PDB entry 4JNX | X-ray diffraction, 1.95 A resolution | chains A and G of the 4 polymer chains in the assembly

== Chain A ==
Protein: RNA silencing suppressor p19
Organism: Tomato bushy stunt virus
Reference sequence: P69517 (P19_TBSVK); residues 5-127 here correspond to UniProt positions 27-149 (UniProt number = residue number + 22)
Amino-acid sequence (127 residues; row label = number of the first residue in the row):
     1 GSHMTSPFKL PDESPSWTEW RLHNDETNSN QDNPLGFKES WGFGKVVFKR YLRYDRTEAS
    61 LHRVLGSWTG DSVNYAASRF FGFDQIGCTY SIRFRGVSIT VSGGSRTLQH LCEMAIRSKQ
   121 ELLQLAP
Not modelled in the structure: 1, 28-29
Differences from the reference sequence: expression tag (1-4)

== Chain G ==
Molecule: 20-nt RNA strand
Sequence (20 nucleotides; each row starts with the number of its first residue):
   401 GCUGCUGCUG CUGCUGCUGC

== Chain A / chain G interface ==
Contacting residue pairs (37; chain A residue first):
  Ser-14(A) with G401(G), sugar contact; C402(G), sugar contact; U403(G), sugar contact
  Pro-15(A) with G401(G), hydrogen bond to the sugar; C402(G), hydrogen bond to the sugar
  Trp-17(A) with G401(G), hydrogen bond to the base; C402(G), base contact
  Trp-20(A) with G401(G), hydrogen bond to the sugar; C402(G), hydrogen bond to the phosphate
  Pro-34(A) with G401(G), phosphate contact; C402(G), phosphate contact
  Leu-35(A) with G401(G), phosphate contact; C402(G), hydrogen bond to the phosphate
  Lys-38(A) with C402(G), salt bridge to the phosphate; U403(G), salt bridge to the phosphate
  Tyr-51(A) with G401(G), hydrogen bond to the phosphate; C402(G), hydrogen bond to the phosphate; U403(G), phosphate contact
  Gln-85(A) with G413(G), hydrogen bond to the sugar; C414(G), hydrogen bond to the phosphate; U415(G), hydrogen bond to the phosphate
  Ile-86(A) with G413(G), sugar contact; C414(G), sugar contact
  Gly-87(A) with U412(G), sugar contact; G413(G), hydrogen bond to the sugar; C414(G), hydrogen bond to the sugar
  Cys-88(A) with U412(G), sugar contact
  Arg-93(A) with G401(G), salt bridge to the phosphate
  Gly-96(A) with G401(G), phosphate contact
  Ser-102(A) with C411(G), sugar contact; U412(G), sugar contact; G413(G), hydrogen bond to the sugar
  Gly-103(A) with U412(G), hydrogen bond to the sugar; G413(G), hydrogen bond to the sugar; C414(G), sugar contact
  Gly-104(A) with G413(G), sugar contact; C414(G), sugar contact
Interface residues without a listed pair, chain A (22 interface residues in all): Ser-16, His-23, Asn-24, Gly-36, Lys-49
Interface residues without a listed pair, chain G (9 interface residues in all): G404

== Summary ==
The interface between chain A and chain G involves 22 residues on one side and 9 on the other, with 16
hydrogen bonds and 3 salt bridges. Polar pairs include Trp-17(A)/G401(G), Pro-15(A)/G401(G) and
Pro-15(A)/C402(G).
Chain A is RNA silencing suppressor p19 (Tomato bushy stunt virus) and chain G is a 20-nt RNA strand; the
structure, Crystal structure of RNA silencing suppressor p19 complexed with double-helical RNA 20mer
pG(CUG)6C, was determined by X-ray diffraction.
